Entry 7QDH (electron microscopy, 4.20 A resolution (low resolution: residue-level contacts below are approximate; hydrogen-bond / salt-bridge calls are withheld)); this record covers chains A and B of the 3 polymer chains in the assembly.

Chain A (and B):
Name: Spike glycoprotein, Fibritin
Source organism: Severe acute respiratory syndrome coronavirus 2
Notes: chain B of this document is another copy of the same molecule, construct and numbering; everything in this record applies to it too
UniProt: chimeric construct of P0DTC2, P10104: residues 15-1213 from P0DTC2 (SPIKE_SARS2) positions 15-1213 (same numbers); residues 1220-1248 from P10104 positions 458-486 (UniProt number = residue number - 762)
Chain sequence (1250 residues; row label = number of the first residue in the row; note: 3 numbers in that range are skipped by the numbering (no residue carries them; nothing is unmodelled there)):
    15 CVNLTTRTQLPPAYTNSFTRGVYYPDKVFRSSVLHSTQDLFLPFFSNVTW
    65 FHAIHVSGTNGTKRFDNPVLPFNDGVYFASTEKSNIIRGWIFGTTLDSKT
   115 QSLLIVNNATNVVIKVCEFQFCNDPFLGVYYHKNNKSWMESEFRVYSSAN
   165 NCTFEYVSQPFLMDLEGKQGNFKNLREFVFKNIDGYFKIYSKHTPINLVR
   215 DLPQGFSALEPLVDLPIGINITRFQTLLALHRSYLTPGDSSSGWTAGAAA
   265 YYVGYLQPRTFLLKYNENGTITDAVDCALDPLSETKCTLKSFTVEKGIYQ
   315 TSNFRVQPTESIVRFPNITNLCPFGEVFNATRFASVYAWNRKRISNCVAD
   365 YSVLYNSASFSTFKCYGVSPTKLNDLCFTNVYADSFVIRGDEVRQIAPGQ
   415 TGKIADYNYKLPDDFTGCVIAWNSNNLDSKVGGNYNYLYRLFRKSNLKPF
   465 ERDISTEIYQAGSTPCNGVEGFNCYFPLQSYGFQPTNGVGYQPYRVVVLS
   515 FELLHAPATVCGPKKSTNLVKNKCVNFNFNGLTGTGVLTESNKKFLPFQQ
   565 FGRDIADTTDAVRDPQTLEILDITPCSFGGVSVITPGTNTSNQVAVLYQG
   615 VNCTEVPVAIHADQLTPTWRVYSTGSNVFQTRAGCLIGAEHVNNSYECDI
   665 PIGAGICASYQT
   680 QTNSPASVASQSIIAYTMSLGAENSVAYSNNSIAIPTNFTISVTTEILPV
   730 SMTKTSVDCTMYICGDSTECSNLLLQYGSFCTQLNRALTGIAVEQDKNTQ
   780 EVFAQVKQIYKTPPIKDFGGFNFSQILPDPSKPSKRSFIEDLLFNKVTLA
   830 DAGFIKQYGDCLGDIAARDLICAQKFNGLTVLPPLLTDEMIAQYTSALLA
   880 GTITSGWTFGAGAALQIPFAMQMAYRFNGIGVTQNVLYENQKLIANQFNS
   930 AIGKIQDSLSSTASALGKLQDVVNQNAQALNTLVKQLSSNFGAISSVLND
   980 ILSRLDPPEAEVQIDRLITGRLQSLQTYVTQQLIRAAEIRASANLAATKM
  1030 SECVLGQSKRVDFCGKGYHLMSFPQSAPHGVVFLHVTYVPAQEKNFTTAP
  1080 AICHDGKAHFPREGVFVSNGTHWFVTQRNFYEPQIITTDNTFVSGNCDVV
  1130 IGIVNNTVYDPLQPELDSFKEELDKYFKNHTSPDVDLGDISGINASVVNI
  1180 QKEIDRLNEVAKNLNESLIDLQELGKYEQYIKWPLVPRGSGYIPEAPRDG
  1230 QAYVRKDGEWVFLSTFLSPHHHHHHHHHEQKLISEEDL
Unresolved in the structure: 71-75, 622-640, 680-688, 828-853, 1147-1267 (chain B: 71-75, 516-522, 622-632, 680-688, 830-853, 1147-1267)
Construct notes: conflict G614 (Asp in P0DTC2), A685 (Arg in P0DTC2), P986 (Lys in P0DTC2), P987 (Val in P0DTC2); linker (1214-1219); expression tag (1249-1267)
Cystine bridges: C15-C136, C131-C166, C291-C301, C336-C361, C379-C432, C391-C525, C480-C488, C538-C590, C617-C649, C662-C671, C738-C760, C743-C749, C1032-C1043, C1082-C1126
Covalently attached groups: N-acetylglucosamine (NAG) linked to N61, N234, N282, N343, N616, N709, N717, N801, N1074, N1098, N1134
Swiss-Prot annotation at these positions:
  - region: N280 to C301 (Putative superantigen), R403 to D405 (Integrin-binding motif), N448 to F456 (Immunodominant HLA epitope recognized by the CD8+), S816 to Y837 (Fusion peptide 1), K835 to F855 (Fusion peptide 2), D1163 to E1202 (Heptad repeat 2)
  - site: R815, S816 (Cleavage)
  - glycosylation: N17 (N-linked (GlcNAc...) (complex) asparagine), N61 (N-linked (GlcNAc...) (hybrid) asparagine), N74 (N-linked (GlcNAc...) (complex) asparagine), N122 (N-linked (GlcNAc...) (hybrid) asparagine), N149 (N-linked (GlcNAc...) (complex) asparagine), N165 (N-linked (GlcNAc...) (complex) asparagine), N234 (N-linked (GlcNAc...) (high mannose) asparagine), N282 (N-linked (GlcNAc...) (complex) asparagine), T323 (O-linked (GalNAc) threonine), S325 (O-linked (HexNAc...) serine), N331 (N-linked (GlcNAc...) (complex) asparagine), N343 (N-linked (GlcNAc...) (complex) asparagine), N603 (N-linked (GlcNAc...) (hybrid) asparagine), N616 (N-linked (GlcNAc...) (complex) asparagine), N657 (N-linked (GlcNAc...) (complex) asparagine), T676 (O-linked (GlcNAc...) threonine), N709 (N-linked (GlcNAc...) (high mannose) asparagine), N717 (N-linked (GlcNAc...) (hybrid) asparagine), N801 (N-linked (GlcNAc...) (hybrid) asparagine), N1074 (N-linked (GlcNAc...) (hybrid) asparagine) and 5 more in UniProt

Interface between chain A and chain B:
Pairs across the interface - 148 pairs, chain A then chain B:
  N317(A) with D737(B)
  R319(A) with M740(B)
  R357(A) with P230(B)
  G381(A) with I973(B); R983(B); L984(B)
  V382(A) with R983(B); L984(B)
  S383(A) with R983(B); L984(B); D985(B)
  K386(A) with S982(B)
  L390(A) with R983(B)
  Y396(A) with D198(B)
  F486(A) with Y369(B); S373(B)
  N487(A) with Y369(B)
  L517(A) with I973(B); R983(B)
  L518(A) with D979(B)
  T547(A) with N978(B)
  K557(A) with S45(B)
  K558(A) with N282(B)
  F562(A) with P225(B)
  Q563(A) with K41(B); F43(B)
  F565(A) with V42(B); F43(B)
  G566(A) with F43(B)
  R567(A) with V42(B); F43(B)
  D568(A) with F855(B)
  I569(A) with V47(B)
  A570(A) with F855(B); V963(B)
  D571(A) with S967(B)
  T572(A) with F855(B)
  P589(A) with K854(B); F855(B)
  F592(A) with D737(B); M740(B)
  P665(A) with L864(B)
  A668(A) with P863(B)
  G669(A) with L864(B); M869(B)
  T696(A) with M869(B)
  M697(A) with L864(B); L865(B); M869(B)
  L699(A) with M869(B); Q872(B); Y873(B)
  A701(A) with Q787(B); I788(B)
  E702(A) with I788(B); K790(B); Q872(B)
  N703(A) with Q787(B); I788(B); Y789(B); K790(B)
  S704(A) with K790(B); P792(B)
  V705(A) with T883(B)
  A706(A) with Q895(B)
  Y707(A) with P792(B); I794(B); D796(B); T883(B); I896(B); F898(B)
  N709(A) with D796(B); P897(B)
  S711(A) with Q895(B); P897(B)
  I712(A) with Q895(B); I896(B); P897(B)
  A713(A) with L894(B); Q895(B)
  P715(A) with L894(B)
  Q957(A) with R765(B)
  T961(A) with S758(B)
  Q965(A) with S758(B)
  S968(A) with Q755(B); Y756(B); G757(B)
  F970(A) with Q755(B); Y756(B)
  Q1002(A) with Q1002(B)
  S1003(A) with F759(B)
  T1006(A) with F759(B); Q762(B); Q1005(B)
  T1009(A) with T1009(B)
  Q1010(A) with L1012(B)
  I1013(A) with L1012(B)
  E1017(A) with R1019(B)
  R1039(A) with T1027(B); E1031(B); R1039(B)
  V1040(A) with S1030(B); E1031(B); L1034(B); G1035(B)
  D1041(A) with S1030(B); L1034(B)
  K1045(A) with K786(B); G889(B); A890(B); G891(B)
  G1046(A) with A890(B)
  Y1047(A) with W886(B); A890(B)
  V1068(A) with A890(B); G891(B)
  E1072(A) with L894(B)
  N1074(A) with Q895(B)
  T1077(A) with P897(B); M900(B)
  A1078(A) with M900(B)
  P1079(A) with M900(B); Y917(B)
  F1089(A) with N914(B); Y917(B)
  P1090(A) with Q913(B)
  R1091(A) with Q913(B)
  E1092(A) with Y904(B); Q913(B)
  G1093(A) with Y904(B)
  V1094(A) with M900(B); Y904(B)
  F1095(A) with M900(B)
  R1107(A) with W886(B); I896(B); Y904(B)
  F1121(A) with N914(B)
  S1123(A) with N914(B); E918(B)
  G1124(A) with E918(B)
  V1128(A) with E918(B); K921(B)
  I1130(A) with Q920(B); K921(B)
  L1141(A) with E1144(B)
  L1145(A) with E1144(B); L1145(B); D1146(B)
Interface residues without a listed pair, chain A (103 interface residues in all): Q314, T430, T549, F559, L560, Q564, Q613, A647, G667, C671, G700, I714, N969, G971, K1038, Y1067, P1069, V1129
Interface residues without a listed pair, chain B (98 interface residues in all): Y38, R44, E281, F374, T739, D745, N764, Q784, T791, F797, L861, P862, I882, T887, A893, Q901, N907, L981, I1013, K1038, L1141

Summary:
Chain A and chain B form an interface of 103 and 98 residues respectively. Covalently linked
N-acetylglucosamine: at N61(A), N234(A), N282(A), N343(A), N616(A) and N709(A) and 5 more.
Chain A and chain B are both Spike glycoprotein, Fibritin (Severe acute respiratory syndrome coronavirus 2);
the structure, SARS-CoV-2 S protein S:D614G mutant 1-up, was determined by electron microscopy together with
7QDG from the same study.
